7E9H - chains B and C of the 6 polymer chains in the assembly; structure by electron microscopy, 4.00 A resolution.

Chain B:
Molecule: Guanine nucleotide-binding protein G(I)/G(S)/G(T) subunit beta-1
From: Homo sapiens
UniProt: P62873 (GBB1_HUMAN); numbering as in UniProt (aligned over 2-340)
Sequence (351 residues; each row starts with the number of its first residue; numbers below 1 keep their minus sign (Met-10 is residue -10)):
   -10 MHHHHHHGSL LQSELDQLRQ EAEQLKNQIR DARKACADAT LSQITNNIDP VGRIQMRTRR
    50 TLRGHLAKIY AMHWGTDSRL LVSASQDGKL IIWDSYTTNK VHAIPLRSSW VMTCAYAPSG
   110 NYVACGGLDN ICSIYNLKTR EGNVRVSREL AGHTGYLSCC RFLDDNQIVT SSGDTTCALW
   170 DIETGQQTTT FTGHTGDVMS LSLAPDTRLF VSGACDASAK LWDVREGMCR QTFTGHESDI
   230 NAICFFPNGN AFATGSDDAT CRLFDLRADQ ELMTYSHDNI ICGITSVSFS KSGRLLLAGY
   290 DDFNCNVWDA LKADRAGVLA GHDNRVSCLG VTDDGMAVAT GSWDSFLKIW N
Not modelled in the structure: -10 to 34
Differences from the reference sequence: expression tag (-10 to 1)
UniProt features mapped onto this chain:
  - modified residue: Ser2 (N-acetylserine), His266 (Phosphohistidine)
  - natural variant: Leu30 (L30F: In MRD42; uncertain significance), Arg52 (R52G: In MRD42), Gly64 (G64V: In MRD42), Asp76 (D76E: In MRD42; D76G: In MRD42), Gly77 (G77S: In MRD42), Lys78 (K78R: In MRD42), Ile80 (I80N: In MRD42; I80T: In MRD42), His91 (H91R: In MRD42; uncertain significance), Ala92 (A92T: In MRD42), Pro94 (P94S: In MRD42), Leu95 (L95P: In MRD42), Arg96 (R96L: In MRD42), 5 further natural variant entries in UniProt

Chain C:
Molecule: Guanine nucleotide-binding protein G(I)/G(S)/G(O) subunit gamma-2
From: Homo sapiens
UniProt: P59768 (GBG2_HUMAN); numbering as in UniProt (aligned over 1-71)
Sequence (71 residues; row label = number of the first residue in the row):
     1 MASNNTASIA QARKLVEQLK MEANIDRIKV SKAAADLMAY CEAHAKEDPL LTPVPASENP
    61 FREKKFFCAI L
Not modelled in the structure: 1-28, 48-71
UniProt features mapped onto this chain:
  - modified residue: Ala2 (N-acetylalanine), Cys68 (Cysteine methyl ester)
  - lipidation: Cys68 (S-geranylgeranyl cysteine)

How chain B and chain C interact:
Residue-residue contacts (10):
  Arg48(B) with Lys46(C)
  Tyr85(B) with Glu47(C), hydrogen bond (side chain-backbone)
  Phe235(B) with Ala33(C), hydrophobic
  Asn237(B) with Ala33(C)
  Ser279(B) with Leu37(C)
  Ser281(B) with Ala33(C), hydrogen bond (side chain-backbone); Asp36(C); Leu37(C)
  Arg283(B) with Ala34(C)
  Asn340(B) with Lys46(C)
Also at the interface, not in a pair above, chain B (13 interface residues in all): Ile43, Asn239, Lys280, Leu284, Gly324
Also at the interface, not in a pair above, chain C (10 interface residues in all): Lys29, Cys41, Glu42, His44

In short:
The interface between chain B and chain C involves 13 residues on one side and 10 on the other, with 2
hydrogen bonds. Polar pairs include Tyr85(B)-Glu47(C) and Ser281(B)-Ala33(C).
Here chain B is Guanine nucleotide-binding protein G(I)/G(S)/G(T) subunit beta-1 and chain C is Guanine
nucleotide-binding protein G(I)/G(S)/G(O) subunit gamma-2, both from Homo sapiens. Entry 7E9H (Cryo-EM
structure of Gi-bound metabotropic glutamate receptor mGlu4) was determined by electron microscopy together
with 7E9G from the same study.
